8D3C - chains A and J of the 16 polymer chains in the assembly; structure by electron microscopy, 3.10 A resolution.

== Chain A (and J) ==
Protein: von Willebrand factor
Source organism: Homo sapiens
Notes: chain J of this document is another copy of the same molecule, construct and numbering; everything in this record applies to it too
UniProt: P04275 (VWF_HUMAN); numbering as in UniProt; present here: 1-742, 744-1464
Sequence (1469 residues; numbered 1 to 1470; 1 number in that range is skipped by the numbering (no residue carries it; nothing is unmodelled there); the number before each row is that of its first residue):
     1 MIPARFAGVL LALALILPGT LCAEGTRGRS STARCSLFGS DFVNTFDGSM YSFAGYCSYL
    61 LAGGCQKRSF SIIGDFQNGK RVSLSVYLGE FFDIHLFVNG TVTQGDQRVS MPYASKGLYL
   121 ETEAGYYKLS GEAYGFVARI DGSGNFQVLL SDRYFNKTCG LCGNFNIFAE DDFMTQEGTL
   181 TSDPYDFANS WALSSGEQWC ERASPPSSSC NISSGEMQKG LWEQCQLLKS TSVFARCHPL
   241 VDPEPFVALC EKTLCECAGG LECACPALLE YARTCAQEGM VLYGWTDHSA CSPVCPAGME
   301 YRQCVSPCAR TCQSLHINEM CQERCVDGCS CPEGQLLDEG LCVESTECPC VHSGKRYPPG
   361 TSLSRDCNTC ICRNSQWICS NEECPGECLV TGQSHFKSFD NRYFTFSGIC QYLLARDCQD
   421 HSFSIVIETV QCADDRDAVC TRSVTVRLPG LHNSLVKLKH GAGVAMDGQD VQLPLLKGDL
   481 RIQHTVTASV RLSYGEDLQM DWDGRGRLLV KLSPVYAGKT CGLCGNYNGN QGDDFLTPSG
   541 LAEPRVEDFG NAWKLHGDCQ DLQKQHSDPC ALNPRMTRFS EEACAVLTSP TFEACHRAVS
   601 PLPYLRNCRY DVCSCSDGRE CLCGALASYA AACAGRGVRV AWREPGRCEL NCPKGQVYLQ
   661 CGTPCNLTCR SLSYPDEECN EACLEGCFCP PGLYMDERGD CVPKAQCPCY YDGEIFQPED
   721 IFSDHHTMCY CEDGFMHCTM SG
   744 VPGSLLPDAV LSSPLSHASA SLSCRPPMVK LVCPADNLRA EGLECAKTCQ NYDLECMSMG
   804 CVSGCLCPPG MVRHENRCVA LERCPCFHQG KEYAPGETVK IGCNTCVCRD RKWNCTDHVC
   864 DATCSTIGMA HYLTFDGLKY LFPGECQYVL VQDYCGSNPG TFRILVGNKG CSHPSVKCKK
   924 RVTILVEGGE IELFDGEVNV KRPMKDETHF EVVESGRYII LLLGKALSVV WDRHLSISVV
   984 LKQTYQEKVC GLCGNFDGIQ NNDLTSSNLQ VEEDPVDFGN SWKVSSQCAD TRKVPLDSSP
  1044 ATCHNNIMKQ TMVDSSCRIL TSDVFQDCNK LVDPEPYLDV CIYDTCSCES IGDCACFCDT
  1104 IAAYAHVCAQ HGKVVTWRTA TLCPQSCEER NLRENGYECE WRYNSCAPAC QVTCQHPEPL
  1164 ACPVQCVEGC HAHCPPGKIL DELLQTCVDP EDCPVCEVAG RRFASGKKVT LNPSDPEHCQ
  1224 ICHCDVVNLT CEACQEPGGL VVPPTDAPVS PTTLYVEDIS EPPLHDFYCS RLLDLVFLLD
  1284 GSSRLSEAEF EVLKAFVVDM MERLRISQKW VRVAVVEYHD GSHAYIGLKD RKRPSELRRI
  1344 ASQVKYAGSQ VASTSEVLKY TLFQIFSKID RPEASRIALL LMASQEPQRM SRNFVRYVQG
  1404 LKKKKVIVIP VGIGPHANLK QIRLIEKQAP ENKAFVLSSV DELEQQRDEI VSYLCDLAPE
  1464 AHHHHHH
Disordered / not traced: 1-30, 211-219, 744-787, 803-808, 1197-1265, 1465-1470
Sequence notes: engineered mutation Ala761 (Ser in P04275), Ser762 (Lys in P04275), Ala763 (Arg in P04275); variant Ala789 (Thr in P04275), Arg852 (Gln in P04275), Ala1381 (Thr in P04275); expression tag (1465-1470)
Disulfides: Cys35-Cys162, Cys57-Cys200, Cys65-Cys159, Cys210-Cys255, Cys225-Cys250, Cys237-Cys275, Cys257-Cys263, Cys265-Cys291, Cys295-Cys329, Cys304-Cys325, Cys308-Cys321, Cys312-Cys348, Cys331-Cys342, Cys350-Cys372, Cys367-Cys384, Cys370-Cys379, Cys388-Cys524, Cys410-Cys559, Cys418-Cys521, Cys432-Cys440, Cys570-Cys613, Cys584-Cys608, Cys595-Cys633, Cys615-Cys621, Cys623-Cys648, Cys652-Cys687, Cys661-Cys683, Cys665-Cys679, Cys669-Cys707, Cys689-Cys701, Cys709-Cys731, Cys729-Cys738, Cys788-Cys799, Cys792-Cys827, Cys810-Cys821, Cys829-Cys851, Cys846-Cys863, Cys849-Cys858, Cys867-Cys996, Cys889-Cys1031, Cys898-Cys993, Cys914-Cys921, Cys1046-Cys1089, Cys1060-Cys1084, Cys1071-Cys1111, Cys1091-Cys1097, Cys1101-Cys1126, Cys1130-Cys1173, Cys1149-Cys1169, Cys1153-Cys1165, Cys1157-Cys1196, Cys1177-Cys1190, Cys1272-Cys1458
Covalent attachments: N-acetylglucosamine (NAG) linked to Asn99, Asn156, Asn666, Asn857, Asn1147
Metal / ion sites: Ca2+ site 1: Asp47, Asn164, Asn166, Phe168, Asp171, Asp172; Ca2+ site 2: Asp400, Asn526, Asn528, Asn530, Asp533, Asp534; Ca2+ site 3: Asp879, Asn998, Asp1000, Ile1002, Asn1005, Asp1006
UniProt features mapped onto this chain:
  - region: Ser764 to Glu787 (Amino-terminal), Arg826 to Asp853 (CX)
  - glycosylation: Asn99 (N-linked (GlcNAc...) asparagine), Asn156 (N-linked (GlcNAc...) asparagine), Asn211 (N-linked (GlcNAc...) asparagine), Asn666 (N-linked (GlcNAc...) asparagine), Asn857 (N-linked (GlcNAc...) asparagine), Asn1147 (N-linked (GlcNAc...) asparagine), Asn1231 (N-linked (GlcNAc...) asparagine), Thr1248 (O-linked (GalNAc...) threonine), Thr1255 (O-linked (GalNAc...) threonine), Thr1256 (O-linked (GalNAc...) threonine), Ser1263 (O-linked (GalNAc...) serine)
  - natural variant: Arg273 (R273W: In VWD1 and VWD3), Trp377 (W377C: In VWD3), Asn528 (N528S: In VWD2), Gly550 (G550R: In VWD2), Cys788 (C788Y: In VWD2), Ala789 (T789A: this construct carries the variant), Thr791 (T791M: In VWD2), Arg816 (R816W: In VWD2), Arg852 (Q852R: this construct carries the variant), Arg854 (R854Q: In VWD2), Cys1060 (C1060R: In VWD2), Cys1149 (C1149R: In VWD1), 15 further natural variant entries in UniProt
  - mutagenesis: Cys1149 (C1149R: Reduced secretion and increased intracellular retention. Similar phenotype; when associated with S-1169), Cys1169 (C1169S: Reduced secretion and increased intracellular retention. Similar phenotype; when associated with R-1149)
What the authors report for this chain:
  - disease-associated variants - L1276P: decreased stability (proposed by the authors, not directly observed)

== How chain A and chain J interact ==
Contacting residue pairs (309; chain A residue first):
  Phe91(A) with Pro917(J)
  Pro112(A) with Gln1030(J); Ala1032(J)
  Tyr113(A) with Ala1032(J)
  Ala114(A) with Glu888(J); Ala1032(J)
  Lys116(A) with Ser915(J)
  Gly117(A) with Cys914(J)
  Tyr119(A) with Glu888(J), hydrogen bond (side chain-backbone); Asn911(J); Lys912(J)
  Glu121(A) with Gln1030(J)
  Thr122(A) with Gln1030(J)
  Tyr134(A) with His916(J)
  Ala309(A) with Ser1029(J), hydrogen bond (backbone-side chain)
  Thr311(A) with Ser1029(J)
  Ser314(A) with Ser1029(J)
  Leu315(A) with Val892(J), hydrophobic; Gln895(J); Lys1026(J)
  Ile317(A) with Arg906(J)
  Asn318(A) with Arg906(J); Val1027(J)
  Met320(A) with Leu928(J), hydrophobic
  Leu337(A) with Gln1030(J)
  Val351(A) with Asn1011(J), hydrogen bond (backbone-side chain)
  His352(A) with Gln1013(J), hydrogen bond; Glu1015(J), salt bridge
  Ser353(A) with Glu1015(J), hydrogen bond (backbone-side chain); Asp1020(J)
  Leu363(A) with Gln1013(J)
  Arg365(A) with Val1014(J)
  Thr369(A) with His1322(J); Asp1323(J); Gly1324(J)
  Cys370(A) with Gln1013(J), hydrogen bond
  Ile371(A) with Ala1350(J); Ser1352(J)
  Arg373(A) with Tyr1349(J); Ala1350(J), hydrogen bond (side chain-backbone); Gly1351(J), hydrogen bond (side chain-backbone)
  Ser375(A) with Asn1011(J)
  Gln376(A) with Ser1010(J), hydrogen bond (side chain-backbone); Asn1011(J); Leu1012(J); Lys1348(J)
  Trp377(A) with Asn1011(J), hydrogen bond (backbone-backbone); Leu1012(J); Gln1013(J)
  Ile378(A) with Glu1320(J); His1326(J); Tyr1328(J); Lys1348(J); Tyr1349(J)
  Cys379(A) with Gln1013(J); His1326(J), hydrogen bond (backbone-side chain)
  Ser380(A) with His1322(J); Gly1324(J); Ser1325(J)
  Asn381(A) with Ser1325(J), hydrogen bond (backbone-backbone); His1326(J)
  Glu382(A) with Gly1324(J); Ser1325(J), hydrogen bond (side chain-backbone); Tyr1363(J); Gln1367(J)
  Glu383(A) with Gln1367(J), hydrogen bond (backbone-side chain)
  Asp400(A) with Asn1004(J), hydrogen bond (backbone-side chain)
  Ile409(A) with His725(J)
  Gln411(A) with Met800(J); Met802(J), hydrogen bond
  Leu413(A) with Leu797(J), hydrophobic
  Arg416(A) with Asp796(J), hydrogen bond (side chain-backbone); Leu797(J); Glu798(J), salt bridge
  Ser424(A) with Glu798(J), hydrogen bond
  Glu428(A) with Met802(J)
  Val430(A) with Phe722(J), hydrophobic; Ser723(J)
  Gln431(A) with Phe722(J); Ser723(J), hydrogen bond (backbone-backbone)
  Cys432(A) with Ile721(J)
  Arg442(A) with Glu714(J), salt bridge; Phe716(J); Phe722(J)
  Ser443(A) with Glu714(J)
  Arg447(A) with Glu798(J), salt bridge; Ser801(J), hydrogen bond
  Lys459(A) with Gly713(J), hydrogen bond (side chain-backbone); Glu714(J)
  His460(A) with Glu714(J), hydrogen bond (backbone-side chain); Ile715(J), hydrogen bond (backbone-backbone); Phe716(J)
  Gly461(A) with Ile715(J), hydrogen bond (backbone-backbone)
  Met466(A) with Gln469(J)
  Gln469(A) with Met466(J); Gln469(J); Val471(J); Leu475(J); Lys477(J)
  Asp470(A) with Val471(J); Gln472(J), hydrogen bond (backbone-backbone)
  Val471(A) with Gln469(J); Asp470(J)
  Gln472(A) with Asp470(J), hydrogen bond; Val471(J), hydrogen bond (side chain-backbone); Gln472(J)
  Lys477(A) with Gln469(J)
  Arg505(A) with Gln717(J); Asp720(J), salt bridge
  Pro514(A) with Gln1367(J)
  Gly529(A) with Ile1002(J); Asn1004(J), hydrogen bond (backbone-side chain)
  Asn530(A) with Gly1001(J), hydrogen bond (side chain-backbone); Ile1002(J); Gln1003(J), hydrogen bond (side chain-backbone)
  Gln531(A) with Gln1003(J); Asn1004(J), hydrogen bond
  Gly532(A) with Gln1003(J)
  Pro538(A) with Leu797(J), hydrophobic; Lys855(J), hydrogen bond (backbone-side chain)
  Ser539(A) with Phe830(J), hydrogen bond (side chain-backbone); Lys855(J); Trp856(J), hydrogen bond (backbone-backbone)
  Leu541(A) with His831(J); Ile844(J), hydrophobic; Cys849(J), hydrophobic; Trp856(J)
  Ala542(A) with His831(J), hydrogen bond (backbone-side chain)
  Glu543(A) with His831(J); Gln832(J), hydrogen bond (side chain-backbone); Gly833(J), hydrogen bond (side chain-backbone)
  Pro544(A) with Gln832(J); Lys1073(J); Leu1074(J)
  Arg545(A) with Lys1073(J)
  Asp548(A) with Gln832(J); Gly833(J)
  Asn551(A) with Gln793(J)
  Ala552(A) with Gln793(J)
  Trp553(A) with Leu797(J), hydrophobic
  Lys554(A) with Gln793(J), hydrogen bond (backbone-side chain); Asn794(J); Leu797(J)
  Leu555(A) with Asn794(J), hydrogen bond (backbone-side chain); Leu797(J), hydrophobic; Glu798(J); Cys799(J)
  His556(A) with Met800(J)
  Cys559(A) with His725(J)
  Gln560(A) with His725(J)
  Thr588(A) with Pro1038(J); Leu1039(J)
  Glu593(A) with Lys1036(J), salt bridge
  Arg597(A) with Glu1016(J)
  Ala598(A) with Glu1016(J)
  Val599(A) with Glu1016(J)
  Ser600(A) with Glu1016(J), hydrogen bond (backbone-side chain)
  Leu602(A) with Leu1039(J), hydrophobic
  Leu605(A) with Leu1039(J), hydrophobic
  Ser616(A) with Ile721(J)
  Lys654(A) with Arg698(J), hydrogen bond (side chain-backbone)
  Gly713(A) with Lys459(J), hydrogen bond (backbone-side chain)
  Glu714(A) with Arg442(J); Ser443(J); Lys457(J), salt bridge; Lys459(J); His460(J), hydrogen bond (side chain-backbone)
  Ile715(A) with His460(J), hydrogen bond (backbone-backbone); Gly461(J), hydrogen bond (backbone-backbone)
  Phe716(A) with Arg442(J); His460(J)
  Gln717(A) with Arg505(J)
  Asp720(A) with Arg505(J), salt bridge
  Ile721(A) with Cys432(J); Ser616(J)
  Phe722(A) with Val430(J), hydrophobic; Gln431(J); Arg442(J)
  Ser723(A) with Val430(J); Gln431(J), hydrogen bond (backbone-backbone)
  His725(A) with Ile409(J), hydrogen bond (side chain-backbone); Cys559(J)
  Gln793(A) with Ala552(J); Lys554(J), hydrogen bond (side chain-backbone)
  Asn794(A) with Leu555(J), hydrogen bond (side chain-backbone)
  Asp796(A) with Arg416(J), hydrogen bond (backbone-side chain)
  Leu797(A) with Leu413(J), hydrophobic; Arg416(J); Pro538(J), hydrophobic; Trp553(J), hydrophobic; Lys554(J); Leu555(J), hydrophobic
  Glu798(A) with Leu413(J); Arg416(J), salt bridge; Ser424(J), hydrogen bond; Arg447(J), salt bridge; Leu555(J)
  Cys799(A) with Leu555(J)
  Met800(A) with Gln411(J); His556(J)
  Ser801(A) with Arg447(J), hydrogen bond
  Met802(A) with Gln411(J), hydrogen bond; Glu428(J)
  Phe830(A) with Ser539(J), hydrogen bond (backbone-side chain)
  His831(A) with Leu541(J); Ala542(J); Glu543(J), salt bridge
  Gln832(A) with Glu543(J), hydrogen bond (backbone-side chain); Pro544(J); Asp548(J)
  Gly833(A) with Glu543(J), hydrogen bond (backbone-side chain); Asp548(J)
  Ile844(A) with Leu541(J), hydrophobic
  Lys855(A) with Pro538(J), hydrogen bond (side chain-backbone); Ser539(J)
  Trp856(A) with Ser539(J), hydrogen bond (backbone-backbone); Leu541(J)
  Glu888(A) with Ala114(J); Tyr119(J), hydrogen bond (backbone-side chain)
  Val892(A) with Leu315(J), hydrophobic
  Arg906(A) with His316(J), hydrogen bond (side chain-backbone); Asn318(J), hydrogen bond; Met320(J)
  Lys912(A) with Tyr119(J)
  Cys914(A) with Gly117(J)
  Ser915(A) with Lys116(J), hydrogen bond (side chain-backbone); Gly117(J), hydrogen bond (side chain-backbone)
  His916(A) with Lys116(J); Tyr134(J)
  Pro917(A) with Phe91(J)
  Leu928(A) with Met320(J), hydrophobic
  Arg945(A) with Gln322(J)
  Gly1001(A) with Asn530(J), hydrogen bond (backbone-side chain)
  Ile1002(A) with Gly529(J); Asn530(J)
  Gln1003(A) with Asn530(J), hydrogen bond (backbone-side chain); Gln531(J)
  Asn1004(A) with Asp400(J), hydrogen bond (side chain-backbone); Gly529(J), hydrogen bond (side chain-backbone); Gln531(J), hydrogen bond
  Ser1010(A) with Gln376(J)
  Asn1011(A) with Val351(J), hydrogen bond (side chain-backbone); Ser375(J); Gln376(J); Trp377(J), hydrogen bond (backbone-backbone)
  Leu1012(A) with Gln376(J); Trp377(J)
  Gln1013(A) with His352(J), hydrogen bond; Cys370(J), hydrogen bond; Trp377(J); Cys379(J), hydrogen bond
  Val1014(A) with His352(J); Arg365(J)
  Glu1015(A) with His352(J), salt bridge; Ser353(J), hydrogen bond (side chain-backbone)
  Glu1016(A) with Arg365(J), salt bridge; Arg597(J); Ala598(J); Val599(J); Ser600(J), hydrogen bond (side chain-backbone); Arg636(J), salt bridge
  Asp1020(A) with Arg597(J), salt bridge
  Lys1026(A) with Leu315(J)
  Ser1029(A) with Ala309(J), hydrogen bond (side chain-backbone); Thr311(J); Ser314(J)
  Gln1030(A) with Pro112(J); Glu121(J); Thr122(J); Leu337(J)
  Ala1032(A) with Pro112(J); Tyr113(J); Ala114(J)
  Lys1036(A) with Glu593(J), salt bridge; Arg597(J)
  Pro1038(A) with Thr588(J)
  Leu1039(A) with Leu602(J), hydrophobic; Leu605(J), hydrophobic
  Lys1073(A) with Pro544(J); Arg545(J)
  Leu1074(A) with Pro544(J)
  His1322(A) with Thr369(J); Ile371(J); Ile378(J); Ser380(J), hydrogen bond
  Asp1323(A) with Thr369(J)
  Gly1324(A) with Thr369(J); Ser380(J); Glu382(J)
  Ser1325(A) with Ser380(J); Asn381(J), hydrogen bond (backbone-backbone); Glu382(J), hydrogen bond (backbone-side chain)
  His1326(A) with Ile378(J); Cys379(J), hydrogen bond (side chain-backbone)
  Ala1327(A) with Asn381(J), hydrogen bond (backbone-side chain)
  Tyr1328(A) with Ile378(J)
  Lys1348(A) with Gln376(J), hydrogen bond; Ile378(J)
  Tyr1349(A) with Arg373(J); Ile378(J)
  Ala1350(A) with Ile371(J); Arg373(J), hydrogen bond (backbone-side chain); Ile378(J), hydrophobic
  Gly1351(A) with Arg373(J), hydrogen bond (backbone-side chain)
  Ser1352(A) with Ile371(J)
  Tyr1363(A) with Glu382(J)
  Gln1367(A) with Glu382(J); Glu383(J), hydrogen bond (side chain-backbone); Pro514(J)
Also at the interface, not in a pair above, chain A (194 interface residues in all): Ala133, Cys308, Gln322, Gly354, Cys367, Cys372, Val426, Ala433, Asp434, Thr445, Leu475, Val515, Gly540, Gly557, Glu581, His596, Gly699, Asp724, Cys849, Arg854, Cys858, Cys889, Tyr897, Leu908, Asn911, Gly913, Ser1024, Trp1025, Val1027, Cys1031, Ile1050, Glu1320, Phe1366
Also at the interface, not in a pair above, chain J (197 interface residues in all): Ser115, Ala133, Ile317, Gly354, Leu363, Asn368, Cys410, Val426, Ala433, Thr445, Val515, Gly532, Asn551, Gln560, Arg578, His596, Arg609, Asp724, Thr791, Val842, Cys858, Cys889, Tyr897, Glu933, Arg945, Ser1024, Trp1025, Cys1031, Ile1050, Gln1053, Ala1327, Glu1359, Phe1366

== Summary ==
194 residues of chain A and 197 residues of chain J are in contact; the contacts include 85 hydrogen bonds and
16 salt bridges. Polar pairs include His352(A)-Glu1015(J), Arg416(A)-Glu798(J) and Arg442(A)-Glu714(J).
N-acetylglucosamine is covalently linked to Asn99(A), Asn156(A), Asn666(A), Asn857(A) and Asn1147(A). From the
paper: L1276P of chain A reduces stability.
Both chains are von Willebrand factor (Homo sapiens). Entry 8D3C (VWF tubule derived from monomeric D1-A1) was
determined by electron microscopy together with 8D3D from the same study.
